PDB entry 3MQ9 | X-ray diffraction, 2.80 A resolution | chains C and D of the 4 polymer chains in the assembly

Chain C (and D):
Molecule: Bone marrow stromal antigen 2 fused to Maltose-binding periplasmic protein
Source organism: Escherichia coli
Notes: fragment: MBP residues 27-395 fused to BST-2 residues 66-139; chain D of this document is another copy of the same molecule, construct and numbering; everything in this record applies to it too
UniProt: chimeric construct of P0AEX9, Q10589: residues 1-369 from P0AEX9 (MALE_ECOLI) positions 27-395 (UniProt number = residue number + 26); residues 384-457 from Q10589 positions 66-139 (UniProt number = residue number - 318)
Sequence (471 residues; each row starts with the number of its first residue; numbers below 1 keep their minus sign (Met-13 is residue -13)):
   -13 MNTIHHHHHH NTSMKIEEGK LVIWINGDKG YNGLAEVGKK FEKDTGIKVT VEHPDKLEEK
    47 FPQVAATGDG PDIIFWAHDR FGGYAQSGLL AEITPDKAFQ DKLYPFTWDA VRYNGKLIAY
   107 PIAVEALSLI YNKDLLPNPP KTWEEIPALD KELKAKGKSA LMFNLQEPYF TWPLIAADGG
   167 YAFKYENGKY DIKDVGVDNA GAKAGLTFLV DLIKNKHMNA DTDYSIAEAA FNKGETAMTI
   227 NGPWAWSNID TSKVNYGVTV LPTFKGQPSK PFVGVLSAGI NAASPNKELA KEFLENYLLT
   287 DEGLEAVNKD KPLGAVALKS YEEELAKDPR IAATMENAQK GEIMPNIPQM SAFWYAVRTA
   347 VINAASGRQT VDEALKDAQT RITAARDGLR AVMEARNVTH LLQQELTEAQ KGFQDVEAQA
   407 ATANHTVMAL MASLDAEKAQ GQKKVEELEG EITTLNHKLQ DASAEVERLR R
Unresolved in the structure: -13 to 3
Sequence notes: expression tag (370-383); engineered mutation Ala409 (Cys91 in Q10589)
Modified / non-standard residues: Mse379 (selenomethionine; parent Met); Mse414 (selenomethionine; parent Met); Mse417 (selenomethionine; parent Met)

How chain C and chain D interact:
Residue-residue contacts - 40 pairs, chain C then chain D:
  Gln355(C) with His411(D)
  Glu359(C) with His411(D), salt bridge
  Lys362(C) with Mse414(D)
  Arg367(C) with Glu403(D), salt bridge
  Arg372(C) with Glu403(D)
  Gly374(C) with Phe399(D)
  Leu375(C) with Gln396(D); Phe399(D); Glu403(D)
  Val378(C) with Leu392(D); Ala395(D), hydrophobic; Gln396(D); Phe399(D), hydrophobic
  Mse379(C) with Gln396(D)
  Ala381(C) with Leu392(D)
  Arg382(C) with Leu392(D); Thr393(D), hydrogen bond; Gln396(D)
  Thr385(C) with Leu388(D); Gln389(D), hydrogen bond; Leu392(D)
  His386(C) with Gln389(D)
  Leu388(C) with Thr385(D)
  Gln389(C) with Arg382(D); Thr385(D), hydrogen bond; His386(D); Gln389(D)
  Leu392(C) with Val378(D); Ala381(D), hydrophobic; Arg382(D); Thr385(D)
  Thr393(C) with Arg382(D), hydrogen bond
  Gln396(C) with Leu375(D); Val378(D); Mse379(D); Arg382(D)
  Phe399(C) with Gly374(D); Leu375(D), hydrophobic; Val378(D), hydrophobic
  Glu403(C) with Leu375(D)
Also at the interface, not in a pair above, chain C (24 interface residues in all): Tyr341, Ala371, Ala395, Gln400
Also at the interface, not in a pair above, chain D (19 interface residues in all): Gln400

Overview:
24 residues of chain C face 19 of chain D across their interface; the contacts include 4 hydrogen bonds and 2
salt bridges. Polar pairs include Glu359(C)-His411(D), Arg367(C)-Glu403(D) and Arg382(C)-Thr393(D).
Both chains are Bone marrow stromal antigen 2 fused to Maltose-binding periplasmic protein (Escherichia coli).
Entry 3MQ9 (Crystal Structure of Ectodomain Mutant of BST-2/Tetherin/CD317 Fused to MBP) was determined by
X-ray diffraction, deposited together with 3MQ7, 3MQB and 3MQC.
